PDB entry 1YJA | X-ray diffraction, 1.80 A resolution | chain A

== Chain A ==
Molecule: Subtilisin 8397+1
Organism: Bacillus amyloliquefaciens
Notes: EC 3.4.21.14
UniProtKB: P00782 (SUBT_BACAM); residues 1-275 here correspond to UniProt positions 108-382 (UniProt number = residue number + 107)
Chain sequence (275 residues; each row starts with the number of its first residue):
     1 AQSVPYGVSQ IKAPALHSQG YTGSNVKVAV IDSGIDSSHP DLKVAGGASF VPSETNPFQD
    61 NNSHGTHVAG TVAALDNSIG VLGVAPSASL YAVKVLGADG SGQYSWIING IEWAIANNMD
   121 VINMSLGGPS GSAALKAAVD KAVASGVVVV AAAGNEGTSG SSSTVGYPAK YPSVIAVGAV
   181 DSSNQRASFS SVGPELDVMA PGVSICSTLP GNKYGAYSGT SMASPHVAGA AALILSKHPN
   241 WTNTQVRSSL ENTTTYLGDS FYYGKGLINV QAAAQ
Differences from the reference sequence: engineered mutation Phe-50 (Met157 in P00782), Asp-76 (Asn183 in P00782), Ala-169 (Gly276 in P00782), Cys-206 (Gln313 in P00782), Ser-218 (Asn325 in P00782), Tyr-256 (Lys363 in P00782)
Modified / non-standard residues: Cys-206 (s-hydroxycysteine; CSO)
Bound ions: Ca2+ site 1: Gln-2, Asp-41, Leu-75, Asn-77, Ile-79, Val-81; Ca2+ site 2: Ala-169, Tyr-171, Val-174

== Overview ==
Gln-2, Asp-41, Leu-75, Asn-77, Ile-79 and Val-81 form the Ca2+ site 1. Ala-169, Tyr-171 and Val-174 coordinate
Ca2+ site 2.
Chain A is Subtilisin 8397+1 (Bacillus amyloliquefaciens); the structure, Subtilisin bpn' 8397+1 (e.c.
3.4.21.14) (mutant with met 50 replaced by phe, asn 76 replaced by ..., was determined by X-ray diffraction,
deposited together with 1YJB and 1YJC.
